PDB entry 4DNR | X-ray diffraction, 3.68 A resolution | chains C and A of the 3 polymer chains in the assembly

== Chain C ==
Molecule: Cation efflux system protein CusB
Source organism: Escherichia coli
UniProt: P77239 (CUSB_ECOLI); residues 1-407 here = UniProt positions 1-407
Chain sequence (413 residues; row label = number of the first residue in the row):
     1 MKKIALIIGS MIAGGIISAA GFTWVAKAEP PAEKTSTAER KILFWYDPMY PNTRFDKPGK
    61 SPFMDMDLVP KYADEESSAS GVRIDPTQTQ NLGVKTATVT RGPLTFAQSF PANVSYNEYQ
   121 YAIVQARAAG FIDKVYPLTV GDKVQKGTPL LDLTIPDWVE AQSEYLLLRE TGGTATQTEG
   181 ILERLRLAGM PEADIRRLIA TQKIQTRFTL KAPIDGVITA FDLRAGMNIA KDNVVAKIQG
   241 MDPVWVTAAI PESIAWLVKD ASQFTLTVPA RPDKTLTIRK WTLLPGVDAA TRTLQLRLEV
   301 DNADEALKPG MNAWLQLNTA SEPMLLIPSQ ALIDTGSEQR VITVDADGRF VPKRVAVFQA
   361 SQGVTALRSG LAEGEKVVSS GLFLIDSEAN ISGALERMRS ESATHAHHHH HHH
Unresolved in the structure: 1-78, 403-413
Differences from the reference sequence: expression tag (408-413)

== Chain A ==
Molecule: Cation efflux system protein CusA
Source organism: Escherichia coli
UniProt: P38054 (CUSA_ECOLI); residue numbers follow UniProt; this construct covers 1-1047
Chain sequence (1054 residues; row label = number of the first residue in the row; numbers below 1 keep their minus sign (Met-6 is residue -6)):
    -6 MHHHHHHMIE WIIRRSVANR FLVLMGALFL SIWGTWTIIN TPVDALPDLS DVQVIIKTSY
    54 PGQAPQIVEN QVTYPLTTTM LSVPGAKTVR GFSQFGDSYV YVIFEDGTDP YWARSRVLEY
   114 LNQVQGKLPA GVSAELGPDA TGVGWIYEYA LVDRSGKHDL ADLRSLQDWF LKYELKTIPD
   174 VAEVASVGGV VKEYQVVIDP QRLAQYGISL AEVKSALDAS NQEAGGSSIE LAEAEYMVRA
   234 SGYLQTLDDF NHIVLKASEN GVPVYLRDVA KVQIGPEMRR GIAELNGEGE VAGGVVILRS
   294 GKNAREVIAA VKDKLETLKS SLPEGVEIVT TYDRSQLIDR AIDNLSGKLL EEFIVVAVVC
   354 ALFLWHVRSA LVAIISLPLG LCIAFIVMHF QGLNANIMSL GGIAIAVGAM VDAAIVMIEN
   414 AHKRLEEWQH QHPDATLDNK TRWQVITDAS VEVGPALFIS LLIITLSFIP IFTLEGQEGR
   474 LFGPLAFTKT YAMAGAALLA IVVIPILMGY WIRGKIPPES SNPLNRFLIR VYHPLLLKVL
   534 HWPKTTLLVA ALSVLTVLWP LNKVGGEFLP QINEGDLLYM PSTLPGISAA EAASMLQKTD
   594 KLIMSVPEVA RVFGKTGKAE TATDSAPLEM VETTIQLKPQ EQWRPGMTMD KIIEELDNTV
   654 RLPGLANLWV PPIRNRIDML STGIKSPIGI KVSGTVLADI DAMAEQIEEV ARTVPGVASA
   714 LAFRLEGGRY INVEINREKA ARYGMTVADV QLFVTSAVGG AMVGETVEGI ARYPINLRYP
   774 QSWRDSPQAL RQLPILTPMK QQITLADVAD IKVSTGPSML KTENARPTSW IYIDARDRDM
   834 VSVVHDLQKA IAEKVQLKPG TSVAFSGQFE LLERANHKLK LMVPMTLMII FVLLYLAFRR
   894 VGEALLIISS VPFALVGGIW LLWWMGFHLS VATGTGFIAL AGVAAEFGVV MLMYLRHAIE
   954 AVPSLNNPQT FSEQKLDEAL YHGAVLRVRP KAMTVAVIIA GLLPILWGTG AGSEVMSRIA
  1014 APMIGGMITA PLLSLFIIPA AYKLMWLHRH RVRK
Unresolved in the structure: -6 to 0, 505-516, 1044-1047
Differences from the reference sequence: expression tag (-6 to 0); engineered mutation Phe716 (Glu in P38054)
Curated features (UniProtKB/Swiss-Prot):
  - mutagenesis: Ala399 (A399D: Strong decrease in copper resistance), Asp405 (D405N: Loss of copper resistance), Glu412 (E412D: Slight decrease in copper resistance; E412Q: Loss of copper resistance), Met573 (M573I: Loss of copper resistance), Met623 (M623I: Loss of copper resistance), Met640 (M640I: No change in copper resistance), Met672 (M672I: Loss of copper resistance), Met738 (M738I: No change in copper resistance), Met755 (M755I: Slight decrease in copper resistance), Met792 (M792I: No change in copper resistance), Met812 (M812I: Slight decrease in copper resistance), Met833 (M833I: Slight decrease in copper resistance)
Bound ions: Cu ion: Met573, Met672

== Interface between chain C and chain A ==
Pairs across the interface (53; chain C residue first):
  Ile84(C) - Pro656(A)  hydrophobic
  Gln88(C) - Arg654(A)
  Gln88(C) - Leu655(A)
  Gln88(C) - Pro656(A)
  Asn91(C) - Lys591(A)
  Asn91(C) - Leu595(A)
  Leu92(C) - Lys591(A)  hydrogen bond (backbone-side chain)
  Gln108(C) - Trp776(A)
  Gln108(C) - Gln785(A)  hydrogen bond
  Ser109(C) - Gln194(A)  hydrogen bond
  Ser109(C) - Trp776(A)
  Phe110(C) - Gln194(A)
  Pro111(C) - Gln795(A)
  Ala112(C) - Gln198(A)  hydrogen bond (backbone-side chain)
  Asn113(C) - Gln198(A)  hydrogen bond
  Ala249(C) - Gln795(A)
  Pro251(C) - Gln795(A)
  Glu252(C) - Tyr736(A)
  Ser253(C) - Asp800(A)  hydrogen bond
  Ile254(C) - Gln785(A)
  Ile254(C) - Thr797(A)
  Trp256(C) - Gln785(A)
  Ala290(C) - Gln794(A)
  Thr291(C) - Lys793(A)
  Thr291(C) - Gln794(A)
  Thr291(C) - Gln795(A)  hydrogen bond (backbone-backbone)
  Arg292(C) - Gln794(A)
  Thr293(C) - Gln795(A)
  Asn312(C) - Gln198(A)  hydrogen bond
  Asn312(C) - Tyr199(A)  hydrogen bond
  Trp314(C) - Gln194(A)
  Trp314(C) - Arg195(A)
  Trp314(C) - Gln198(A)
  Ile333(C) - Arg722(A)
  Asp334(C) - Val806(A)
  Thr335(C) - Ser807(A)
  Thr335(C) - Thr808(A)
  Gly336(C) - Val806(A)
  Gly336(C) - Ser807(A)
  Gln359(C) - Gln781(A)
  Ala360(C) - Gln781(A)
  Phe383(C) - Leu577(A)
  Phe383(C) - Gly579(A)
  Phe383(C) - Ile580(A)  hydrophobic
  Leu384(C) - Thr576(A)
  Leu384(C) - Met588(A)  hydrophobic
  Leu384(C) - Pro656(A)
  Leu384(C) - Gly657(A)
  Ser387(C) - Leu577(A)
  Glu388(C) - Pro656(A)
  Glu388(C) - Gly657(A)  hydrogen bond (side chain-backbone)
  Ile391(C) - Leu577(A)  hydrophobic
  Ile391(C) - Gly657(A)
Other interface residues (no listed pair), chain C (38 interface residues in all): Leu257, Ala313, Gly381, Ile385, Asn390
Other interface residues (no listed pair), chain A (33 interface residues in all): Pro578, Glu584, Arg735, Met792, Ile796

== Summary ==
Chain C and chain A form an interface of 38 and 33 residues respectively; the contacts include 10 hydrogen
bonds. Polar pairs include Leu92(C)-Lys591(A), Gln108(C)-Gln785(A) and Ser109(C)-Gln194(A). Met573(A) and
Met672(A) form the Cu ion site. Curated annotation (UniProt) lists 12 mutagenesis sites on chain A.
Chain C is Cation efflux system protein CusB and chain A is Cation efflux system protein CusA, both from
Escherichia coli; the structure, Crystal structure of the CusBA heavy-metal efflux complex from Escherichia
coli, E716F mutant, was determined by X-ray diffraction.
